9L6K - chain A; structure by X-ray diffraction, 2.80 A resolution.

[Chain A]
Name: Kinesin-1 heavy chain
Organism: Homo sapiens
UniProt: P33176 (KINH_HUMAN); residue numbers follow UniProt; this construct covers 2-336
Amino-acid sequence (342 residues; each row starts with the number of its first residue; numbers below 1 keep their minus sign (Met-5 is residue -5)):
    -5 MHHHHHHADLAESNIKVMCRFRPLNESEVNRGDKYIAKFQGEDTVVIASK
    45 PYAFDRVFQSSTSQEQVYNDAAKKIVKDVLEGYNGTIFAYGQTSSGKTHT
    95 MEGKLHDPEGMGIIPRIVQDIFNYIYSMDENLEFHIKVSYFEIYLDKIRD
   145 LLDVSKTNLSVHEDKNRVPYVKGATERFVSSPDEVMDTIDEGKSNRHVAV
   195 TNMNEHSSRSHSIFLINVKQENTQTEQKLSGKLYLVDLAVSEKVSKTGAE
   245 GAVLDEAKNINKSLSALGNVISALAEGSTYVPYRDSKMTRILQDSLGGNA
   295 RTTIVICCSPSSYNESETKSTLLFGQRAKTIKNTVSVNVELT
Unresolved in the structure: -5 to 7, 195-198, 335-336
Construct notes: initiating methionine (-5); expression tag (-4 to 1); conflict Ser7 (Cys in P33176), Ala65 (Cys in P33176), Ala168 (Cys in P33176), Ser174 (Cys in P33176), Ala294 (Cys in P33176), Ser330 (Cys in P33176); engineered mutation Val234 (Gly in P33176)
Curated features (UniProtKB/Swiss-Prot):
  - binding site (ATP): Gly85 to Thr92
  - modified residue: Ala2 (N-acetylalanine)
  - cross-link: Lys213 (Glycyl lysine isopeptide (Lys-Gly) (interchain with G-Cter in SUMO2))
From the paper describing this entry:
  - conformationally variable residues: Thr324

[Summary]
From UniProt: 8 ATP-binding residues. The paper reports conformational variability at Thr324.
Chain A is Kinesin-1 heavy chain (Homo sapiens); the structure, Crystal structure of nucleotide-free human
kinesin-1 motor domain (G234V mutant), was determined by X-ray diffraction, deposited together with 9L78, 9L7E
and 9L7M.
